Entry 5G4J (X-ray diffraction, 1.87 A resolution); this record covers chains A and B.

Chain A (and B):
Protein: Putative aminotransferase class III protein
Source organism: Arthrobacter aurescens
Notes: EC 4.2.3.2; chain B of this document is another copy of the same molecule, construct and numbering; everything in this record applies to it too
UniProtKB: A1RDF1 (A1RDF1_ARTAT); residues 1-446 here = UniProt positions 1-446
Chain sequence (446 residues; row label = number of the first residue in the row):
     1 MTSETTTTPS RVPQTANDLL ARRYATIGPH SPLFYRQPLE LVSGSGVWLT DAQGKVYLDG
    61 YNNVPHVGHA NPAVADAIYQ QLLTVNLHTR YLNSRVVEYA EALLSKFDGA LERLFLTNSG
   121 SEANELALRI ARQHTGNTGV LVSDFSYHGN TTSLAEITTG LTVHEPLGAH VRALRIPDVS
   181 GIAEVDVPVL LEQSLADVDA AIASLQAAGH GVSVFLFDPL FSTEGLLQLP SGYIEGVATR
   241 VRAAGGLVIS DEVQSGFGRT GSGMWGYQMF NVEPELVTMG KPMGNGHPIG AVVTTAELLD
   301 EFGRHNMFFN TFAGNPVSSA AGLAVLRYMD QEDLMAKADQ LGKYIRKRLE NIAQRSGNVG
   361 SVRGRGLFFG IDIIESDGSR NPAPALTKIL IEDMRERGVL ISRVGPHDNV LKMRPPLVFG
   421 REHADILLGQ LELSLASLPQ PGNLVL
Unresolved in the structure: 1-17, 441-446 (chain B: 1-17, 440-446)
Bound ions: Na+: Ala353, Ser356, Val359
Small-molecule neighbours:
  - phosphoethanolamine (EXT; {5-hydroxy-6-methyl-4-[(E)-{[2-(phosphonooxy)ethyl]imino}methyl]pyridin-3-yl}methyl dihydrogen phosphate), molecule 1: Tyr61, Asn63, Ser119, Gly120, Ser121, Asn124, Tyr147, His148, Gly149, Asn150, Asp251, Val253, Gln254, Lys281, Lys412, Arg414
  - phosphoethanolamine (EXT), molecule 2: Arg90, Phe309, Asn310, Thr311, Phe312
From the paper describing this entry:
  - binding site for phosphoethanolamine: Tyr61, Arg90, Gln254, Lys281, Thr311, Lys412, Arg414
  - catalytic residues: Lys281 (proposed by the authors, not directly observed)

Chain A / chain B interface:
Contacting residue pairs (194):
  Leu19(A) with Asn93(B); Ser94(B); Val97(B), hydrophobic
  Leu20(A) with Leu92(B), hydrophobic
  Arg22(A) with Val97(B); Glu101(B), salt bridge
  Arg23(A) with Thr89(B), hydrogen bond (side chain-backbone); Leu92(B); Val97(B)
  Ala25(A) with Glu112(B); Arg113(B), hydrogen bond (backbone-side chain)
  Thr26(A) with Ala100(B); Glu101(B); Arg113(B); Leu114(B), hydrogen bond (backbone-backbone)
  Ile27(A) with Leu114(B); Leu299(B)
  Gly28(A) with Leu299(B)
  His30(A) with Asp300(B), salt bridge; Gly303(B); Arg304(B)
  Pro32(A) with Thr89(B); Arg90(B); Met307(B), hydrophobic; Phe308(B); Phe309(B), hydrophobic
  Leu33(A) with Thr89(B); Arg90(B); Leu92(B), hydrophobic
  Phe34(A) with His88(B); Arg90(B), hydrogen bond (backbone-backbone); Tyr91(B), hydrophobic
  Pro38(A) with Leu92(B), hydrophobic
  Leu39(A) with Tyr91(B); Leu92(B), hydrogen bond (backbone-backbone)
  Glu40(A) with Leu92(B)
  Leu41(A) with Leu87(B), hydrophobic; Tyr91(B), hydrophobic; Leu92(B), hydrogen bond (backbone-backbone); Asn93(B), hydrogen bond (backbone-side chain)
  Val42(A) with Thr84(B); Val85(B)
  Ser43(A) with Thr84(B); Val85(B)
  Gly44(A) with Thr84(B), hydrogen bond (backbone-backbone)
  Leu49(A) with Leu87(B), hydrophobic
  Tyr61(A) with Tyr91(B)
  Asn62(A) with Leu87(B); His88(B), hydrogen bond; Tyr91(B), hydrogen bond
  Val64(A) with Thr311(B)
  His69(A) with Leu87(B)
  Ala70(A) with Leu82(B); Leu83(B)
  Ala75(A) with Tyr79(B); Leu82(B), hydrophobic; Leu83(B), hydrophobic
  Asp76(A) with Tyr79(B), hydrogen bond
  Ile78(A) with Leu82(B), hydrophobic
  Tyr79(A) with Ala75(B); Asp76(B); Tyr79(B), hydrophobic
  Leu82(A) with Ala70(B); Ala75(B), hydrophobic; Ile78(B), hydrophobic
  Leu83(A) with Ala70(B)
  Thr84(A) with Val42(B); Ser43(B); Gly44(B), hydrogen bond (backbone-backbone)
  Val85(A) with Val42(B); Ser43(B); Gly44(B); Leu49(B), hydrophobic
  Asn86(A) with Gly286(B)
  Leu87(A) with Leu41(B), hydrophobic; Asn62(B); His69(B)
  His88(A) with Phe34(B); Asn62(B), hydrogen bond
  Thr89(A) with Arg23(B), hydrogen bond (backbone-side chain); Pro32(B); Leu33(B)
  Arg90(A) with Pro32(B); Leu33(B); Phe34(B), hydrogen bond (backbone-backbone); Tyr61(B)
  Tyr91(A) with Phe34(B), hydrophobic; Leu39(B); Leu41(B), hydrophobic; Tyr61(B); Asn62(B), hydrogen bond
  Leu92(A) with Arg23(B); Leu33(B), hydrophobic; Pro38(B), hydrophobic; Leu39(B), hydrogen bond (backbone-backbone); Glu40(B); Leu41(B), hydrogen bond (backbone-backbone)
  Asn93(A) with Leu41(B), hydrogen bond (side chain-backbone)
  Val97(A) with Leu19(B), hydrophobic; Arg22(B)
  Ala100(A) with Thr26(B)
  Glu101(A) with Arg22(B), salt bridge; Thr26(B)
  Leu104(A) with Thr26(B)
  Glu112(A) with Ala25(B)
  Arg113(A) with Tyr24(B); Ala25(B), hydrogen bond (side chain-backbone); Thr26(B)
  Leu114(A) with Thr26(B), hydrogen bond (backbone-backbone); Ile27(B)
  Asn118(A) with Asn118(B); Ser119(B); Pro288(B); Phe312(B)
  Ser119(A) with Asn118(B); Glu122(B), hydrogen bond
  Glu122(A) with Ser119(B), hydrogen bond; Glu122(B)
  Glu125(A) with Thr151(B); Thr152(B), hydrogen bond (side chain-backbone)
  Arg129(A) with Asn150(B), hydrogen bond (side chain-backbone); Thr152(B); Ala155(B); Val163(B); Glu165(B), salt bridge
  Arg132(A) with Thr152(B), hydrogen bond
  Gln133(A) with His164(B); Glu165(B), hydrogen bond
  Tyr147(A) with Phe309(B), hydrogen bond (side chain-backbone)
  Asn150(A) with Arg129(B), hydrogen bond (backbone-side chain); Phe308(B); Phe309(B), hydrogen bond (side chain-backbone); Asn310(B)
  Thr151(A) with Glu125(B)
  Thr152(A) with Glu125(B), hydrogen bond (backbone-side chain); Arg129(B); Arg132(B), hydrogen bond
  Ala155(A) with Arg129(B)
  Leu161(A) with Met307(B)
  Thr162(A) with Asn306(B); Met307(B), hydrogen bond (backbone-backbone)
  Val163(A) with Arg129(B); His305(B); Asn306(B)
  His164(A) with Gln133(B); His305(B), hydrogen bond (backbone-backbone); Asn306(B)
  Glu165(A) with Arg129(B), salt bridge; Gln133(B), hydrogen bond; Asn306(B)
  Lys281(A) with Thr311(B), hydrogen bond; Phe312(B)
  Gly286(A) with Asn86(B); Phe312(B); Asn315(B)
  His287(A) with His287(B), hydrogen bond; Pro288(B); Phe312(B)
  Pro288(A) with Asn118(B); His287(B); Pro288(B); Phe312(B), hydrophobic; Ser318(B)
  Ile289(A) with Phe312(B)
  Leu299(A) with Ile27(B); Gly28(B)
  Asp300(A) with His30(B), salt bridge
  Gly303(A) with His30(B)
  Arg304(A) with His30(B)
  His305(A) with Val163(B); His164(B), hydrogen bond (backbone-backbone)
  Asn306(A) with Thr162(B); Val163(B); His164(B); Glu165(B)
  Met307(A) with Pro32(B), hydrophobic; Leu161(B); Thr162(B), hydrogen bond (backbone-backbone)
  Phe308(A) with Pro32(B); Asn150(B)
  Phe309(A) with Pro32(B), hydrophobic; Tyr147(B), hydrogen bond (backbone-side chain); Asn150(B), hydrogen bond (backbone-side chain)
  Asn310(A) with Asn150(B)
  Thr311(A) with Val64(B); Lys281(B), hydrogen bond
  Phe312(A) with Asn118(B); Lys281(B); Gly286(B); His287(B); Pro288(B), hydrophobic; Ile289(B)
  Asn315(A) with Gly286(B)
  Ser318(A) with Pro288(B)
Interface residues without a listed pair, chain A (96 interface residues in all): Tyr24, Ser31, Tyr35, Pro65, Pro72, Ser94, Glu98, Ser121, Ser153, Gly280, Asn285, Leu400
Interface residues without a listed pair, chain B (95 interface residues in all): Leu20, Ser31, Tyr35, Pro65, Glu98, Leu104, Ser121, Ser153, Gly280, Asn285, Leu400

In short:
The interface between chain A and chain B involves 96 residues on one side and 95 on the other; the contacts
include 42 hydrogen bonds and 6 salt bridges. Polar contacts include Arg22(A)-Glu101(B), His30(A)-Asp300(B)
and Arg129(A)-Glu165(B). From the paper: the catalytic residue Lys281(A); a binding site for
phosphoethanolamine at Tyr61(A), Arg90(A) and Gln254(A) among others.
Both chains are Putative aminotransferase class III protein (Arthrobacter aurescens). Entry 5G4J (Phospholyase
A1RDF1 from Arthrobacter in complex with phosphoethanolamine) was determined by X-ray diffraction, deposited
together with 5G4I.
